4RIQ - chains B and C of the 9 polymer chains in the assembly; structure by X-ray diffraction, 2.23 A resolution.

== Chain B ==
Molecule: Protein dpy-30 homolog
From: Homo sapiens
UniProt: Q9C005 (DPY30_HUMAN); residue numbers follow UniProt; this construct covers 45-99
Sequence (56 residues; each row starts with the number of its first residue):
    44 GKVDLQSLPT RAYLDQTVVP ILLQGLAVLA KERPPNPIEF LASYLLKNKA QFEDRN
Disordered / not traced: 44-48, 96-99
Construct notes: expression tag (44)
Reported in the primary citation:
  - mutagenesis - R54A: unchanged binding to ASH2L and RbBP5
  - mutagenesis - L69D: abolished binding to BAP18

== Chain C ==
Molecule: Set1/Ash2 histone methyltransferase complex subunit ASH2
From: Homo sapiens
UniProt: Q9UBL3 (ASH2L_HUMAN); residues 509-524 here correspond to UniProt positions 603-618 (UniProt number = residue number + 94)
Sequence (27 residues; row label = number of the first residue in the row):
   504 GAMGSVEHTL ADVLYHVETE VENLYFQ
Disordered / not traced: 504, 529-530
Construct notes: expression tag (504-508, 525-530)
Reported in the primary citation:
  - mutagenesis - H511A, D515A, V516D: unchanged binding to Protein dpy-30 homolog (chain B)
  - mutagenesis - V509D: decreased binding to DPY-30

== Chain B / chain C interface ==
Contacting residue pairs - 14 pairs, chain B then chain C:
  Thr53(B) - Ser508(C)
  Thr53(B) - Val509(C)
  Arg54(B) - Ser508(C)
  Arg54(B) - His511(C)  hydrogen bond
  Arg54(B) - Thr512(C)
  Arg54(B) - Asp515(C)  salt bridge
  Leu57(B) - Thr512(C)
  Val62(B) - Thr512(C)
  Leu66(B) - Val516(C)  hydrophobic
  Leu66(B) - His519(C)
  Leu66(B) - Val520(C)
  Leu69(B) - Val516(C)  hydrophobic
  Leu69(B) - Val520(C)  hydrophobic
  Ala70(B) - Val520(C)  hydrophobic
Other interface residues (no listed pair), chain B (9 interface residues in all): Leu65, Ala73
The authors on this interface:
  - specific contacts: Val62(B)-Val516(C) (hydrophobic contact), Leu69(B)-Val520(C), Ala70(B)-Val520(C)
  - hot spots on chain B (mutagenesis) - R54A, V62D, L66D: decreased binding to Set1/Ash2 histone methyltransferase complex subunit ASH2 (chain C)
  - interface residues, chain C: Val516(C)
  - hot spots on chain C (mutagenesis) - V520D: decreased binding to Protein dpy-30 homolog (chain B)
  - hot spots on chain C (mutagenesis) - L513D: abolished binding to Protein dpy-30 homolog (chain B)
  - hot spots on chain C (mutagenesis) - V516D: unchanged binding to Protein dpy-30 homolog (chain B)

== In short ==
9 residues of chain B and 8 residues of chain C are in contact, with 1 hydrogen bond and 1 salt bridge. Among
the polar pairs are Arg54(B)-Asp515(C) and Arg54(B)-His511(C). The paper describes a hydrophobic contact
between Val62(B) and Val516(C); contacts between Leu69(B) and Val520(C) and Ala70(B) and Val520(C). The paper
reports that R54A, V62D and L66D of chain B reduce binding to Set1/Ash2 histone methyltransferase complex
subunit ASH2 (chain C); the interface residue Val516(C); 10 substitutions were tested in all.
Chain B is Protein dpy-30 homolog and chain C is Set1/Ash2 histone methyltransferase complex subunit ASH2,
both from Homo sapiens; the structure, Crystal structure of DPY-30 dimerization/docking domain in complex with
Ash2L Sdc1-DPY-30 Interacting region (SDI), was determined by X-ray diffraction.
